PDB entry 6II4 | X-ray diffraction, 3.30 A resolution | chains H and L of the 4 polymer chains in the assembly

Chain H:
Molecule: Heavy chain of L4A-14 Fab
Source organism: Homo sapiens
Notes: antibody fragment or engineered binder
Chain sequence (225 residues; numbered 1 to 225; the number before each row is that of its first residue):
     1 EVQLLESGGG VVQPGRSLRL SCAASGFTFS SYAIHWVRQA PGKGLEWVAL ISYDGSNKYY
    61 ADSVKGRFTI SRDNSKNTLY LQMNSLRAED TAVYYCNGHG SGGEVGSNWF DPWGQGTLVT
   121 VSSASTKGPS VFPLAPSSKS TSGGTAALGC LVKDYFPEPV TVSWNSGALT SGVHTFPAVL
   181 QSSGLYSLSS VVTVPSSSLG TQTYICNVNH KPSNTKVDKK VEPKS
Unresolved in the structure: 139-143
Disulfide bonds: C22-C96, C150-C206

Chain L:
Molecule: Light chain of L4A-14 Fab
Source organism: Homo sapiens
Notes: antibody fragment or engineered binder
Chain sequence (212 residues; numbered 1 to 212; the number before each row is that of its first residue):
     1 NFMLTQPHSV SESPGKTVTI SCTRSSGSIA SNYVQWYQQR PGSSPTTVIY EYNQRPSGVP
    61 DRFSGSIDSS SNSASLTISG LKTEDEADYY CQSYDSANRV FGGGTKLTVL GQPKAAPSVT
   121 LFPPSSEELQ ANKATLVCLI SDFYPGAVTV AWKADSSPVK AGVETTTPSK QSNNKYAASS
   181 YLSLTPEQWK SHRSYSCQVT HEGSTVEKTV AP
Disulfide bonds: C22-C91, C138-C197

How chain H and chain L interact:
Contacting residue pairs (56; chain H residue first):
  H35(H) with R99(L)
  V37(H) with R99(L); F101(L), hydrophobic
  Q39(H) with Q39(L), hydrogen bond; Y90(L), hydrogen bond
  K43(H) with Y90(L)
  G44(H) with Y90(L)
  L45(H) with P45(L), hydrophobic; Y90(L); F101(L)
  W47(H) with N98(L); R99(L); F101(L)
  L50(H) with A97(L)
  Y59(H) with A97(L), hydrophobic; N98(L)
  Y60(H) with N98(L)
  N97(H) with R99(L), hydrogen bond
  H99(H) with Y37(L); Q92(L); Y94(L), hydrogen bond; R99(L), hydrogen bond
  W109(H) with Q35(L); T47(L), hydrogen bond; Y50(L), hydrophobic
  D111(H) with Y37(L), hydrogen bond; T47(L)
  W113(H) with Y37(L); P45(L)
  G114(H) with S44(L)
  F132(H) with S125(L); E127(L); E128(L)
  P133(H) with S125(L); E127(L)
  L134(H) with F122(L); V137(L), hydrophobic
  A135(H) with F122(L)
  L148(H) with F122(L), hydrophobic
  G149(H) with F122(L)
  K153(H) with T135(L)
  H174(H) with K170(L)
  F176(H) with L139(L), hydrophobic; I140(L); S141(L); A177(L), hydrophobic
  P177(H) with P168(L), hydrophobic
  V179(H) with T165(L); Y181(L), hydrophobic
  L180(H) with V163(L)
  L188(H) with Y181(L)
  S189(H) with V137(L); Y181(L), hydrogen bond
  V191(H) with F122(L), hydrophobic; L139(L), hydrophobic
  K219(H) with E127(L), salt bridge
Other interface residues (no listed pair), chain H (40 interface residues in all): E46, Y95, Q115, A147, L151, A178, Q181, S187
Other interface residues (no listed pair), chain L (34 interface residues in all): S43, P56, P123, A178, S179

In short:
40 residues of chain H face 34 of chain L across their interface; the contacts include 8 hydrogen bonds and 1
salt bridge. Polar pairs include K219(H)-E127(L), Q39(H)-Q39(L) and Q39(H)-Y90(L).
Chain H is Heavy chain of L4A-14 Fab and chain L is Light chain of L4A-14 Fab, both from Homo sapiens; the
structure, Crystal structure of H7 hemagglutinin from A/Anhui/1/2013 in complex with a human neutralizing
antibody L4A-14, was determined by X-ray diffraction.
